Entry 5INK (X-ray diffraction, 2.15 A resolution); this record covers chains A and D of the 4 polymer chains in the assembly.

[Chain A]
Protein: Tyrosyl-DNA phosphodiesterase 2
Organism: Mus musculus
Notes: EC 3.1.4.-
UniProt: Q9JJX7 (TYDP2_MOUSE); residue numbers follow UniProt; this construct covers 118-370
Amino-acid sequence (256 residues; numbered 115 to 370; the number before each row is that of its first residue):
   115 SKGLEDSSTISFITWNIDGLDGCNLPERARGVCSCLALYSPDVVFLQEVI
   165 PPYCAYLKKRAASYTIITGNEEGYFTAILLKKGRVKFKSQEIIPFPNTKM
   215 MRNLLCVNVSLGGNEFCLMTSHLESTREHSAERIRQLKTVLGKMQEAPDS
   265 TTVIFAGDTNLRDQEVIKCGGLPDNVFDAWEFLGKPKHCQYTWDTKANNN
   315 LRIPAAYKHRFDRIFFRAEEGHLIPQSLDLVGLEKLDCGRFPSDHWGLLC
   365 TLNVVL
Disordered / not traced: 115-116
Differences from the reference sequence: expression tag (115-117)
Curated features (UniProtKB/Swiss-Prot):
  - region (Interaction with 5' end of substrate DNA): Asn130 to Leu134, His236 to Arg241, Asn274 to Arg276, Leu315 to Tyr321
  - active site: Asp272 (Proton donor/acceptor)
  - binding site (Mg(2+)): Asp132, Glu162
  - site (Interaction with 5' end of substrate DNA): Tyr188, Trp307, Phe325, His359
  - mutagenesis: Asp358 (D358N: Loss of magnesium binding)
Reported in the primary citation:
  - catalytic residues: Arg216, Asp272, Asn274, His359 (from molecular simulation)

[Chain D]
Molecule: 9-nt DNA strand
Sequence (9 nucleotides; each row starts with the number of its first residue):
     1 XCGAATTCG
Modified residues: 3DR (1',2'-dideoxyribofuranose-5'-phosphate) at position 1

[How chain A and chain D interact]
Contacting residue pairs - 23 pairs, chain A then chain D:
  Asn130(A) with 3DR_1(D), hydrogen bond to the phosphate
  Glu162(A) with 3DR_1(D), phosphate contact
  His236(A) with 3DR_1(D), salt bridge to the phosphate
  Ser239(A) with 3DR_1(D), hydrogen bond to the phosphate
  Thr240(A) with DC2(D), phosphate contact
  Arg241(A) with DG3(D), phosphate contact; DA4(D), salt bridge to the phosphate
  Asp272(A) with 3DR_1(D), phosphate contact
  Asn274(A) with 3DR_1(D), hydrogen bond to the phosphate
  Arg276(A) with DC2(D), salt bridge to the phosphate; DG3(D), salt bridge to the phosphate
  Trp307(A) with 3DR_1(D), sugar contact; DC2(D), sugar contact
  Leu315(A) with 3DR_1(D), sugar contact
  Ile317(A) with DC2(D), base contact
  Tyr321(A) with DC2(D), base contact; DG3(D), sugar contact
  His323(A) with DC2(D), hydrogen bond to the phosphate; DG3(D), salt bridge to the phosphate
  Phe325(A) with 3DR_1(D), sugar contact; DC2(D), phosphate contact
  Asp358(A) with 3DR_1(D), sugar contact
  His359(A) with 3DR_1(D), salt bridge to the phosphate
Also at the interface, not in a pair above, chain A (19 interface residues in all): Arg216, Ala319

[In short]
The interface between chain A and chain D involves 19 residues on one side and 4 on the other; the contacts
include 4 hydrogen bonds and 6 salt bridges. Polar contacts include Asn130(A)-3DR_1(D), Ser239(A)-3DR_1(D) and
Asn274(A)-3DR_1(D). The paper reports catalytic residues Arg216(A), Asp272(A) and Asn274(A) among others.
Chain A is Tyrosyl-DNA phosphodiesterase 2 (Mus musculus) and chain D is a 9-nt DNA strand; the structure,
Mouse Tdp2 reaction product (5'-phosphorylated DNA)-abasic/THF-Mg2+ complex, was determined by X-ray
diffraction (same publication as 5HT2, 5INL, 5INO, 5INP and 5INQ).
